6HZ6 - chains I and J of the 14 polymer chains in the assembly; structure by electron microscopy, 4.30 A resolution (low resolution: residue-level contacts below are approximate; hydrogen-bond / salt-bridge calls are withheld).

Chain I (and J):
Name: 5-methylcytosine-specific restriction enzyme B
Organism: Escherichia coli (strain K12)
Notes: EC 3.1.21.-; chain J of this document is another copy of the same molecule, construct and numbering; everything in this record applies to it too
Reference sequence: P15005 (MCRB_ECOLI), isoform P15005-2; residues 162-459 here correspond to UniProt positions 1-298 (UniProt number = residue number - 161)
Sequence (307 residues; each row starts with the number of its first residue):
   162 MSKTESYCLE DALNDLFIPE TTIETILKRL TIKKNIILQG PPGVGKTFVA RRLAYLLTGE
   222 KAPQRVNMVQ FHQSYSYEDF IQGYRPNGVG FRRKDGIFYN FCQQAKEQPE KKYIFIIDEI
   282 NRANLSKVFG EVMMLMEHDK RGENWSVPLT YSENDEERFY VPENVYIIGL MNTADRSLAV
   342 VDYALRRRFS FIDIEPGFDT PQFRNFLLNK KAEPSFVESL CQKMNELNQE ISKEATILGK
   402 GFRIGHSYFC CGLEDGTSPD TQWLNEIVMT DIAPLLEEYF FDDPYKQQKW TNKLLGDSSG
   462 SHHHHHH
Disordered / not traced: 162-167, 458-468 (chain J: 162-173, 458-468)
Sequence notes: expression tag (460-468)
Ion coordination: Mg2+: Thr208 (together with GMP-PNP)
Small-molecule neighbours:
  - GMP-PNP (GNP; phosphoaminophosphonic acid-guanylate ester), molecule 1: Asp176, Leu177, Phe178, Pro202, Pro203, Gly204, Val205, Gly206, Lys207, Thr208, Phe209, Asp279, Glu280, Asn333, His407, Ser408, Cys411, Cys412
  - GMP-PNP (GNP), molecule 2: Glu298, Asp300, Lys301, Ala345, Arg348, Arg349
From the paper describing this entry:
  - mutagenesis - R348A: decreased catalytic activity
  - mutagenesis - R283A: abolished catalytic activity on GTP (citing earlier work)

Interface between chain I and chain J:
Contacting residue pairs - 53 pairs, chain I then chain J:
  Pro203(I) - Ala345(J)
  Pro203(I) - Arg348(J)
  Gly204(I) - Arg348(J)
  Thr208(I) - Lys301(J)
  Arg212(I) - Asn305(J)
  Asn228(I) - Asp316(J)
  Met229(I) - Val308(J)
  Met229(I) - Pro309(J)
  Val230(I) - Glu292(J)
  Gln231(I) - Gly291(J)
  Gln231(I) - Glu292(J)
  Gln231(I) - Met294(J)
  Gln231(I) - Met295(J)
  His233(I) - Tyr238(J)
  His233(I) - Gly291(J)
  His233(I) - Glu292(J)
  His233(I) - Thr311(J)
  Gln234(I) - Asn285(J)
  Gln234(I) - Lys288(J)
  Ser235(I) - Lys288(J)
  Ser235(I) - Thr311(J)
  Tyr236(I) - Thr311(J)
  Asp240(I) - Thr311(J)
  Asp240(I) - Tyr312(J)
  Arg246(I) - Tyr312(J)
  Pro247(I) - Tyr245(J)
  Pro247(I) - Phe252(J)
  Gly249(I) - Phe252(J)
  Val250(I) - Val250(J)
  Ile258(I) - Pro309(J)
  Ile258(I) - Asp316(J)
  Gln265(I) - Asp316(J)
  Asp279(I) - Met295(J)
  Glu280(I) - Met294(J)
  Arg283(I) - Ser287(J)
  Arg283(I) - Met294(J)
  Arg283(I) - Asp343(J)
  Ser408(I) - Arg348(J)
  Tyr409(I) - Arg348(J)
  Cys412(I) - His299(J)
  Cys412(I) - Asp300(J)
  Ile428(I) - Arg190(J)
  Thr431(I) - Arg190(J)
  Thr431(I) - Ser351(J)
  Thr431(I) - Phe352(J)
  Asp432(I) - Arg190(J)
  Asp432(I) - Ser351(J)
  Pro435(I) - Arg347(J)
  Leu436(I) - Tyr344(J)
  Glu439(I) - Val342(J)
  Glu439(I) - Tyr344(J)
  Tyr440(I) - Tyr344(J)
  Phe442(I) - Thr397(J)
Also at the interface, not in a pair above, chain I (37 interface residues in all): Lys255, Asp256, Asn261, Glu427
Also at the interface, not in a pair above, chain J (36 interface residues in all): Glu239, Trp306, Ser307, Leu310, Glu314, Arg349

In short:
The interface between chain I and chain J involves 37 residues on one side and 36 on the other. Bound to chain
I: GMP-PNP. The paper reports that R348A of chain I reduces catalytic activity; R283A of chain I abolishes
catalytic activity on GTP.
Both chains are 5-methylcytosine-specific restriction enzyme B (Escherichia coli (strain K12)). Entry 6HZ6
(Structure of McrBC without DNA binding domains (Class 2)) was determined by electron microscopy together with
6HZ4, 6HZ5, 6HZ7, 6HZ8 and 6HZ9 from the same study.
